PDB entry 8VG2 | electron microscopy, 3.04 A resolution | chains D and J of the 12 polymer chains in the assembly

[Chain D]
Molecule: Histone H2B type 1-J
Source organism: Homo sapiens
UniProtKB: P06899 (H2B1J_HUMAN); residues 0-125 here correspond to UniProt positions 1-126 (UniProt number = residue number + 1)
Amino-acid sequence (126 residues; each row starts with the number of its first residue; numbering starts at 0):
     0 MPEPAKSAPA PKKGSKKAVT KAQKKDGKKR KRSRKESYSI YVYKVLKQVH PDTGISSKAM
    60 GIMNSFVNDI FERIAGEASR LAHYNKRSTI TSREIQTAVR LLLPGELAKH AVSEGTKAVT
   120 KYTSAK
Disordered / not traced: 0-29
Curated features (UniProtKB/Swiss-Prot):
  - modified residue: Pro-1 (N-acetylproline), Glu-2 (ADP-ribosyl glutamic acid), Lys-5 (N6-(2-hydroxyisobutyryl)lysine), Ser-6 (ADP-ribosylserine), Lys-11 (N6-(beta-hydroxybutyryl)lysine), Lys-12 (N6-(2-hydroxyisobutyryl)lysine), Ser-14 (Phosphoserine), Lys-15 (N6-acetyllysine), Lys-16 (N6-(beta-hydroxybutyryl)lysine), Lys-20 (N6-(2-hydroxyisobutyryl)lysine), Lys-23 (N6-(2-hydroxyisobutyryl)lysine), Lys-24 (N6-(2-hydroxyisobutyryl)lysine), Lys-34 (N6-(2-hydroxyisobutyryl)lysine), Glu-35 (PolyADP-ribosyl glutamic acid), Ser-36 (Phosphoserine), Lys-43 (N6-(2-hydroxyisobutyryl)lysine), Lys-46 (N6-(2-hydroxyisobutyryl)lysine), Lys-57 (N6,N6-dimethyllysine), Arg-79 (Dimethylated arginine), Lys-85 (N6,N6,N6-trimethyllysine) and 6 more in UniProt
  - glycosylation: Ser-112 (O-linked (GlcNAc) serine)
  - cross-link (Glycyl lysine isopeptide (Lys-Gly)): Lys-5 (interchain with G-Cter in SUMO2), Lys-20 (interchain with G-Cter in SUMO2), Lys-34 (interchain with G-Cter in ubiquitin), Lys-120 (interchain with G-Cter in ubiquitin)

[Chain J]
Molecule: 211-nt DNA strand
Sequence (211 nucleotides; numbered 1 to 211; the number before each row is that of its first residue):
     1 ATCATACTAA ACGTAGACAA GTTGGCCTGA TGTATATATC TGACACGTGC CTGGAGACTA
    61 GGGAGTAATC CCCTTGGCGG TTAAAACGCG GGGGACAGCG CGTACGTGCG TTTAAGCGGT
   121 GCTAGAGCTG TCTACGACCA ATTGATTCCC TGGTATCAGC AAGTACAGTG CCCTGCTGAC
   181 AGAGCAGGAG ACACAAAGTA CCATCTCGGA T
Disordered / not traced: 197-211

[Chain D / chain J interface]
Residue-residue contacts (15):
  Lys-30(D) / DT129(J)  salt bridge to the phosphate
  Ser-32(D) / DC128(J)  hydrogen bond to the phosphate
  Arg-33(D) / DC51(J)  sugar contact
  Arg-33(D) / DT52(J)  hydrogen bond to the sugar
  Tyr-42(D) / DA45(J)  hydrogen bond to the phosphate
  Gly-53(D) / DA45(J)  phosphate contact
  Ile-54(D) / DA45(J)  phosphate contact
  Ser-55(D) / DC44(J)  phosphate contact
  Ser-56(D) / DC44(J)  hydrogen bond to the phosphate
  Arg-86(D) / DA64(J)  phosphate contact
  Arg-86(D) / DG65(J)  salt bridge to the phosphate
  Ser-87(D) / DG63(J)  hydrogen bond to the phosphate
  Ser-87(D) / DA64(J)  hydrogen bond to the phosphate
  Thr-88(D) / DG63(J)  phosphate contact
  Thr-88(D) / DA64(J)  hydrogen bond to the phosphate
Other interface residues (no listed pair), chain D (12 interface residues in all): Lys-85
Other interface residues (no listed pair), chain J (11 interface residues in all): DC46, DG127

[Overview]
Chain D and chain J form an interface of 12 and 11 residues respectively, with 7 hydrogen bonds and 2 salt
bridges. Polar pairs include Arg-33(D)/DT52(J), Ser-32(D)/DC128(J) and Tyr-42(D)/DA45(J).
Here chain D is Histone H2B type 1-J (Homo sapiens) and chain J is a 211-nt DNA strand. Entry 8VG2 (Cryo-EM
structure of FoxA1 and GATA4 in complex with H14 chromatosome) was determined by electron microscopy.
